Entry 8P2T (X-ray diffraction, 1.45 A resolution); this record covers chains H and L.

[Chain H]
Protein: Antibody D08* heavy chain
Source organism: Bos taurus
Notes: antibody fragment or engineered binder
Sequence (307 residues; numbered 1 to 307; the number before each row is that of its first residue):
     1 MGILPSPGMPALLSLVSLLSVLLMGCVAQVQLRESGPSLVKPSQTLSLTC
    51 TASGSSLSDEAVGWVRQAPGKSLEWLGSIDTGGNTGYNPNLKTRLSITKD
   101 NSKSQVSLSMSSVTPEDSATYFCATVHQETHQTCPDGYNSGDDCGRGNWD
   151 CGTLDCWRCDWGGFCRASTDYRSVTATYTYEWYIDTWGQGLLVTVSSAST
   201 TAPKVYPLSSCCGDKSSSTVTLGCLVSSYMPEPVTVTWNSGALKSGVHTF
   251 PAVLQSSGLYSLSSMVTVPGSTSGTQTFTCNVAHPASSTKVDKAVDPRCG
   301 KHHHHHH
Unresolved in the structure: 1-29, 269-275, 304-307
Cystine bridges: Cys-50/Cys-123, Cys-134/Cys-156, Cys-144/Cys-151, Cys-159/Cys-165, Cys-211/Cys-299, Cys-224/Cys-280

[Chain L]
Protein: Antibody D08* light chain
Source organism: Bos taurus
Notes: antibody fragment or engineered binder
Sequence (239 residues; row label = number of the first residue in the row):
     1 MGILPSPGMPALLSLVSLLSVLLMGCVAQPSSVSGSLGQRVSITCSGSSS
    51 NVGNGYVSWYQLIPGSAPRTLIYGDTSRASGVPDRFSGSRSGNTATLTIS
   101 SLQAEDEADYFCASAEDSSSNAVFGSGTTLTVLGQPKSPPSVTLFPPSTE
   151 ELNGNKATLVCLISDFYPGSVTVVWKADGSTITRNVETTRASKQSNSKYA
   201 ASSYLSLTSSDWKSKGSYSCEVTHEGSTVTKTVKPSECS
Unresolved in the structure: 1-23
Cystine bridges: Cys-45/Cys-112, Cys-161/Cys-220

[Chain H / chain L interface]
Contacting residue pairs - 90 pairs, chain H then chain L:
  Gln-67(H) / Leu-62(L)
  Gln-67(H) / Phe-111(L)
  Ser-72(H) / Gly-25(L)
  Ser-72(H) / Phe-111(L)
  Ser-72(H) / Gly-125(L)  hydrogen bond (side chain-backbone)
  Leu-73(H) / Phe-111(L)  hydrophobic
  Leu-73(H) / Phe-124(L)
  Glu-74(H) / Met-24(L)
  Trp-75(H) / Asn-121(L)
  Trp-75(H) / Ala-122(L)
  Trp-75(H) / Phe-124(L)
  Tyr-87(H) / Ser-120(L)
  Asn-88(H) / Asn-121(L)
  Pro-89(H) / Asn-121(L)
  Phe-122(H) / Pro-68(L)
  His-131(H) / Tyr-56(L)
  Thr-133(H) / Tyr-56(L)
  Thr-179(H) / Tyr-56(L)  hydrogen bond
  Tyr-180(H) / Tyr-56(L)
  Tyr-180(H) / Ala-115(L)  hydrophobic
  Tyr-180(H) / Ser-118(L)
  Tyr-180(H) / Ser-119(L)
  Glu-181(H) / Tyr-56(L)
  Glu-181(H) / Tyr-73(L)
  Glu-181(H) / Gly-74(L)
  Trp-182(H) / Tyr-56(L)
  Trp-182(H) / Ser-58(L)
  Trp-182(H) / Tyr-60(L)
  Trp-182(H) / Ala-113(L)  hydrophobic
  Trp-182(H) / Ser-114(L)
  Trp-182(H) / Ala-115(L)  hydrophobic
  Trp-182(H) / Ala-122(L)
  Trp-182(H) / Phe-124(L)  hydrophobic
  Tyr-183(H) / Ser-58(L)
  Tyr-183(H) / Tyr-60(L)
  Tyr-183(H) / Tyr-73(L)  hydrophobic
  Ile-184(H) / Tyr-60(L)  hydrogen bond (backbone-side chain)
  Ile-184(H) / Thr-70(L)  hydrogen bond (backbone-side chain)
  Ile-184(H) / Phe-124(L)  hydrophobic
  Asp-185(H) / Thr-70(L)  hydrogen bond (backbone-side chain)
  Trp-187(H) / Tyr-60(L)
  Trp-187(H) / Pro-68(L)
  Trp-187(H) / Thr-70(L)  hydrogen bond
  Gly-188(H) / Ala-67(L)
  Gly-188(H) / Pro-68(L)
  Val-205(H) / Glu-150(L)
  Tyr-206(H) / Ser-148(L)
  Tyr-206(H) / Glu-150(L)
  Tyr-206(H) / Glu-151(L)
  Pro-207(H) / Ser-148(L)
  Pro-207(H) / Glu-150(L)
  Leu-208(H) / Phe-145(L)  hydrophobic
  Ser-209(H) / Phe-145(L)
  Ser-209(H) / Pro-146(L)
  Ser-210(H) / Leu-144(L)
  Ser-210(H) / Phe-145(L)
  Cys-212(H) / Pro-146(L)  hydrophobic
  Cys-212(H) / Glu-237(L)
  Cys-212(H) / Cys-238(L)  disulfide
  Gly-213(H) / Cys-238(L)
  Thr-221(H) / Thr-143(L)
  Thr-221(H) / Phe-145(L)
  Leu-222(H) / Phe-145(L)
  Leu-225(H) / Tyr-204(L)  hydrophobic
  His-248(H) / Ser-164(L)
  His-248(H) / Gln-194(L)
  His-248(H) / Ala-200(L)
  Phe-250(H) / Leu-162(L)  hydrophobic
  Phe-250(H) / Ile-163(L)
  Phe-250(H) / Ala-200(L)  hydrophobic
  Phe-250(H) / Ala-201(L)
  Pro-251(H) / Ser-192(L)
  Val-253(H) / Glu-187(L)
  Val-253(H) / Thr-189(L)
  Val-253(H) / Tyr-204(L)  hydrophobic
  Gln-255(H) / Glu-187(L)
  Leu-262(H) / Tyr-204(L)
  Ser-263(H) / Val-160(L)
  Ser-263(H) / Tyr-204(L)  hydrogen bond
  Met-265(H) / Thr-143(L)
  Met-265(H) / Leu-162(L)  hydrophobic
  Lys-293(H) / Glu-150(L)  salt bridge
  Arg-298(H) / Thr-149(L)
  Gly-300(H) / Glu-237(L)
  Lys-301(H) / Pro-235(L)  hydrogen bond (side chain-backbone)
  Lys-301(H) / Ser-236(L)
  Lys-301(H) / Glu-237(L)
  Lys-301(H) / Cys-238(L)  hydrogen bond (side chain-backbone)
  Lys-301(H) / Ser-239(L)  hydrogen bond (side chain-backbone)
  His-303(H) / Ser-236(L)
Other interface residues (no listed pair), chain H (53 interface residues in all): Val-65, Gln-189, Gly-223, Ala-252, Leu-254, Ser-256, Ser-261, Cys-299, His-302
Other interface residues (no listed pair), chain L (51 interface residues in all): Arg-69, Ser-126, Thr-158, Ser-202, Thr-232
Cross-chain cystine bridges: Cys-212(H)/Cys-238(L)

[In short]
The interface between chain H and chain L involves 53 residues on one side and 51 on the other; the contacts
include 1 disulfide bond, 10 hydrogen bonds and 1 salt bridge. Polar pairs include Lys-293(H)/Glu-150(L),
Ser-72(H)/Gly-125(L) and Thr-179(H)/Tyr-56(L).
Chain H is Antibody D08* heavy chain and chain L is Antibody D08* light chain, both from Bos taurus; the
structure, Bovine naive ultralong antibody AbD08* collected at 100K, was determined by X-ray diffraction.
